PDB entry 7QUL | X-ray diffraction, 1.80 A resolution | chain A

Chain A:
Protein: 6-hydroxycyclohex-1-ene-1-carbonyl-CoA dehydrogenase
Source organism: Thauera aromatica
Notes: EC 1.1.1.368
Reference sequence: O87871 (HAD_THAAR); residues 1-355 here correspond to UniProt positions 14-368 (UniProt number = residue number + 13)
Sequence (355 residues; each row starts with the number of its first residue):
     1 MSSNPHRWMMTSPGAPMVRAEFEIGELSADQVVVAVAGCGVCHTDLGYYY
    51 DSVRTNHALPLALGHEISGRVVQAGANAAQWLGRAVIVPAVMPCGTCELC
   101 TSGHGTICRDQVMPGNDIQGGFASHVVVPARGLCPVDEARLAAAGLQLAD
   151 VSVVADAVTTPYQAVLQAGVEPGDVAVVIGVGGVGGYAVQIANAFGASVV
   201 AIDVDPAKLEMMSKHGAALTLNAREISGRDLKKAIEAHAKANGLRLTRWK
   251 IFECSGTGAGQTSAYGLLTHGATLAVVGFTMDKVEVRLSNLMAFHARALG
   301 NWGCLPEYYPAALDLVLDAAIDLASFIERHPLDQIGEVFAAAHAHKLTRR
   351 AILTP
Not modelled in the structure: 1-2, 103-104
Differences from the reference sequence: engineered mutation Ala319 (Lys332 in O87871), Ala320 (Lys333 in O87871)
Metal / ion sites: Zn2+ site 1: Cys42, His65, Glu66, Asp156; Zn2+ site 2: Cys94, Cys97, Cys100, Cys108
Reported in the primary citation:
  - Zn2+ coordination: Cys42, His65, Glu66, Cys94, Cys97, Cys100, Cys108, Asp156
  - catalytic residues: Thr44 (proposed by the authors, not directly observed)
  - specificity-determining residues: Tyr48, Met113, Trp302, Gly303 (proposed by the authors, not directly observed)

In short:
The Zn2+ site 1 is built by Cys42, His65, Glu66 and Asp156. Cys94, Cys97, Cys100 and Cys108 form the Zn2+ site
2. From the paper: the catalytic residue Thr44; Zn2+ coordination by Cys42, His65 and Glu66 among others.
Chain A is 6-hydroxycyclohex-1-ene-1-carbonyl-CoA dehydrogenase (Thauera aromatica); the structure, Alcohol
Dehydrogenase from Thauera aromatica K319A/K320A mutant, was determined by X-ray diffraction together with
7QUY from the same study.
